PDB entry 7MDL | X-ray diffraction, 2.32 A resolution | chains A and B of the 3 polymer chains in the assembly

# Chain A (and B)
Protein: O-phosphoseryl-tRNA(Sec) selenium transferase
From: Homo sapiens
Notes: EC 2.9.1.2; chain B of this document is another copy of the same molecule, construct and numbering; everything in this record applies to it too
Reference sequence: Q9HD40 (SPCS_HUMAN); numbering as in UniProt (aligned over 1-501)
Sequence (521 residues; numbered -19 to 501; the number before each row is that of its first residue; numbers below 1 keep their minus sign (Met-19 is residue -19)):
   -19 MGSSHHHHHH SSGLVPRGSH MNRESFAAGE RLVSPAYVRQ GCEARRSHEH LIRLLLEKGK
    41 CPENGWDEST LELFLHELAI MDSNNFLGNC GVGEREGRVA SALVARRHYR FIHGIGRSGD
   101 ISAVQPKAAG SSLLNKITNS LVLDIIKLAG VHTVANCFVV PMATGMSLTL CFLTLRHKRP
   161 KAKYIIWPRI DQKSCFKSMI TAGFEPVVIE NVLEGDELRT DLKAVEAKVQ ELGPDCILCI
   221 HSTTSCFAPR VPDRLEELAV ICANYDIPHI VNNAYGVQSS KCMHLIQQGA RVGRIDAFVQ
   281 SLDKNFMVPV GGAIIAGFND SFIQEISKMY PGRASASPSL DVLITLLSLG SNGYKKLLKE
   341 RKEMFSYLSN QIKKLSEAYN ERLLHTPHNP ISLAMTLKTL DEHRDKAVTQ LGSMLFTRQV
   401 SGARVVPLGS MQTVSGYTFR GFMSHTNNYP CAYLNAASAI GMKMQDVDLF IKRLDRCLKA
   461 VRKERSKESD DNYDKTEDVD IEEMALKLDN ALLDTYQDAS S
Unresolved in the structure: -19 to 10, 467-475, 494-501 (chain B: -19 to 17, 465-501)
Construct notes: initiating methionine (-19); expression tag (-18 to 0); engineered mutation Ala491 (Val in Q9HD40)
Glycans and other covalent adducts: 4'-deoxypyridoxine phosphate (PLR) linked to Lys284
Ligand contacts:
  - citrate anion (FLC): Arg75, Arg97, Ser98, Gly99, Gln105, Lys107, Lys173, Arg313
  - 4'-deoxypyridoxine phosphate (PLR; (5-hydroxy-4,6-dimethylpyridin-3-yl)methyl dihydrogen phosphate): Glu74, Arg75, Ser98, Ala143, Thr144, Gly145, Ile170, Gln172, Ser174, Cys175, Ser225, Asn252, Ala254, Tyr255, Pro311, Gly312, Arg313
Curated features (UniProtKB/Swiss-Prot):
  - region: Gly96 to Pro106 (Phosphate loop (P-loop)), Asp474 to Leu493 (SLA/LP epitope)
  - binding site (pyridoxal 5'-phosphate): Arg75
  - binding site (substrate): Arg97, Ser98, Gln105, Arg313
  - binding site (tRNA): Arg271, Arg398, Lys463
  - site: Glu74 (May act as a substrate filter by repelling compounds with a negatively charged alpha-carboxylate)
  - modified residue: Ser14 (Phosphoserine), Lys284 (N6-(pyridoxal phosphate)lysine)
  - natural variant: Ala239 (A239T: In PCH2D), Thr325 (T325S: In PCH2D), Tyr334 (Y334C: In PCH2D)
  - mutagenesis: Arg75 (R75A: Inactive in vivo), Arg97 (R97A: Indistinguishable from wild-type; R97Q: Indistinguishable from wild-type), Gln105 (Q105A: Inactive in vivo), Lys173 (K173A: Indistinguishable from wild-type; K173M: Indistinguishable from wild-type), Lys284 (K284A: Loss of activity), Arg313 (R313A: Inactive in vivo)
What the authors report for this chain:
  - binding site for 4'-deoxypyridoxine phosphate: Lys284
  - binding site for the 90-nt RNA strand: Ser27, His30, Glu37, Ser393, Thr397, Arg398, Gln399
  - specificity-determining residues: Arg398
  - contacts within the chain: Arg398-Glu482 (hydrogen bond), Arg398-Asp489 (hydrogen bond)
  - conformationally variable residues (order/disorder transition): Arg11 to Gln20, Glu477 to Leu493
  - mutagenesis - S27A, H30A, E37L, S393A: unchanged binding to the 90-nt RNA strand
  - mutagenesis - F396V, R398A, R398E: abolished catalytic activity
  - mutagenesis - S393A, T397V: decreased catalytic activity
  - mutagenesis - Q399A: unchanged catalytic activity
  - mutagenesis - R26A, K38M, R398A, Q399A: decreased binding to the 90-nt RNA strand
  - mutagenesis - R33A, F396V, T397V: increased binding to the 90-nt RNA strand
  - mutagenesis - R398E: abolished binding to the 90-nt RNA strand

# Interface between chain A and chain B
Pairs across the interface (13; chain A residue first):
  Ala82(A) - Arg86(B)
  Leu83(A) - Arg86(B)
  Arg86(A) - Ala82(B)
  Arg86(A) - Leu83(B)
  Arg86(A) - Arg86(B)
  Phe396(A) - Gln20(B)  hydrogen bond (backbone-side chain)
  Thr397(A) - Gln20(B)  hydrogen bond (backbone-side chain)
  Gln399(A) - Gln20(B)
  Glu477(A) - Ser27(B)  hydrogen bond
  Glu477(A) - His30(B)  salt bridge
  Asp480(A) - His30(B)
  Met484(A) - Glu23(B)
  Leu488(A) - Arg19(B)
Also at the interface, not in a pair above, chain A (12 interface residues in all): Gln20, Ala24
Also at the interface, not in a pair above, chain B (9 interface residues in all): Gln399

# Overview
12 residues of chain A and 9 residues of chain B are in contact; the contacts include 3 hydrogen bonds and 1
salt bridge. Among the polar pairs are Glu477(A)-His30(B), Phe396(A)-Gln20(B) and Thr397(A)-Gln20(B). From the
paper: a binding site for the 90-nt RNA strand at Ser27(A), His30(A) and Glu37(A) among others; R26A, K38M and
R398A of chain A, among others, reduce binding to the 90-nt RNA strand; 12 substitutions were tested in all.
Both chains are O-phosphoseryl-tRNA(Sec) selenium transferase (Homo sapiens). Entry 7MDL (High-resolution
crystal structure of human SepSecS-tRNASec complex) was determined by X-ray diffraction (same publication as
8G9Z and 7L1T).
